PDB entry 9O8U | electron microscopy, 2.80 A resolution | chains A and B of the 6 polymer chains in the assembly

[Chain A]
Protein: 1-methyl alkyl succinate synthase subunit MasD
Organism: Azoarcus sp. HxN1
Reference sequence: A9J4K4 (A9J4K4_9RHOO); residues 1-839 here = UniProt positions 1-839
Chain sequence (858 residues; each row starts with the number of its first residue; numbers below 1 keep their minus sign (Met-11 is residue -11)):
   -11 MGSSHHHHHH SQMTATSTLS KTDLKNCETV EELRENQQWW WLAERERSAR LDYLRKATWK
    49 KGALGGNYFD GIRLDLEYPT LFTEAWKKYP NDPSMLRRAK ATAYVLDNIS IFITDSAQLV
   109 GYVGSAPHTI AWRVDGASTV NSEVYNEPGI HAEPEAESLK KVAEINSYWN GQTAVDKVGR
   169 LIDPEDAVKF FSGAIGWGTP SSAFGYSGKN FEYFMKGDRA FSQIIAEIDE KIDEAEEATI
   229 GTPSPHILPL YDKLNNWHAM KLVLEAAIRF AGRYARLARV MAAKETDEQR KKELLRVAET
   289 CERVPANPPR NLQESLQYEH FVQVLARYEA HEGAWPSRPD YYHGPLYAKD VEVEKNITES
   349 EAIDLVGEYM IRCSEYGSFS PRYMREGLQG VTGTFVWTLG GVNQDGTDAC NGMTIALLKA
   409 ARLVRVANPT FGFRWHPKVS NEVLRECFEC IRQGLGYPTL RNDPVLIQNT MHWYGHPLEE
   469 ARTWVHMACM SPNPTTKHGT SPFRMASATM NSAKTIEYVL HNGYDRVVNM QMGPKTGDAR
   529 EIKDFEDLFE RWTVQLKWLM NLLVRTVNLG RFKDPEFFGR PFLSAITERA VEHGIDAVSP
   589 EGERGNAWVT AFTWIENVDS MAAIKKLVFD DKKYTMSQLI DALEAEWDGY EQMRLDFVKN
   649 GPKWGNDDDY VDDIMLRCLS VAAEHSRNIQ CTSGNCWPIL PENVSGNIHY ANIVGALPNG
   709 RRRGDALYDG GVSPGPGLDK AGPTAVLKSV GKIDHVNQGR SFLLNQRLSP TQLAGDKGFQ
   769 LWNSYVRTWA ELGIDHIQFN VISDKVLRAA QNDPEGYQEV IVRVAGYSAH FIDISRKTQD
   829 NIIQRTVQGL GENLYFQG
Not modelled in the structure: -11 to 14, 840-846
Construct notes: initiating methionine (-11); expression tag (-10 to 0, 840-846)
Small-molecule neighbours: fumaric acid (FUM): Trp185, Tyr194, Met475, Ala476, Cys477, Met478, Ser479, Arg492, Ala494, Thr497, Trp596, Thr598, Leu688, Glu690
From the paper describing this entry:
  - conformationally variable residues (helix shift, loop rearrangement, side-chain flip): Lys48 to Phe57, Arg168 to Ser189
  - binding site for fumaric acid: Tyr194, Arg492, Thr598, Glu690
  - catalytic residues: Cys477 (proposed by the authors, not directly observed)
  - binding site for 2,3-dihydroxy-1,4-dithiobutane: Trp185

[Chain B]
Protein: MasB protein
Organism: Azoarcus sp. HxN1
Reference sequence: A9J4K0 (A9J4K0_9RHOO); residue numbers follow UniProt; this construct covers 1-120
Chain sequence (120 residues; row label = number of the first residue in the row):
     1 MSRRDEWKKL QEEMTRDGGE IKSLETVPEQ ACGICLNFTD NAYGSDGRGS CNVLKAGSNI
    61 SLPDVIITRS GENGYITFFN SDAKYCPNFE RMKLIDTDGH ECADPISRRV QRQLSSIKKS
Not modelled in the structure: 1, 120
Bound ions: 4Fe-4S cluster Fe: Cys32, Cys35, Cys51, Cys86
Small-molecule neighbours: 4Fe-4S cluster (SF4): Cys32, Cys35, Asn37, Phe38, Cys51, Leu54, Ile60, Tyr75, Thr77, Ala83, Cys86, Asn88, Phe89
From the paper describing this entry:
  - 4Fe-4S cluster coordination: Cys32, Cys35, Cys51, Cys86

[Chain A / chain B interface]
Residue-residue contacts (76; chain A residue first):
  Leu52(A) - Gly99(B)
  Leu52(A) - His100(B)
  Gly53(A) - His100(B)
  Gly54(A) - Gly99(B)  hydrogen bond (backbone-backbone)
  Asn55(A) - Gly99(B)
  Thr127(A) - Asp46(B)
  Ser130(A) - Asp46(B)
  Glu131(A) - Gly44(B)
  Glu131(A) - Ser45(B)  hydrogen bond (side chain-backbone)
  Glu131(A) - Asp46(B)
  Tyr133(A) - Leu24(B)  hydrophobic
  Tyr133(A) - Arg112(B)  hydrogen bond (backbone-side chain)
  Tyr133(A) - Gln113(B)
  Asn134(A) - Leu24(B)
  Asn134(A) - Ser45(B)  hydrogen bond (side chain-backbone)
  Asn134(A) - Asp46(B)  hydrogen bond (side chain-backbone)
  Asn134(A) - Arg112(B)  hydrogen bond (backbone-backbone)
  Asn134(A) - Gln113(B)  hydrogen bond
  Pro136(A) - Arg112(B)
  Leu147(A) - Arg112(B)
  Asn158(A) - Asp17(B)  hydrogen bond
  Asn158(A) - Ile21(B)
  Gly167(A) - Gln11(B)  hydrogen bond (backbone-side chain)
  Arg168(A) - Gln11(B)
  Asp171(A) - Arg3(B)  salt bridge
  Pro172(A) - Arg4(B)
  Pro172(A) - Trp7(B)  hydrophobic
  Pro172(A) - Lys8(B)
  Pro172(A) - Gln11(B)
  Glu173(A) - Arg3(B)  salt bridge
  Glu173(A) - Trp7(B)
  Val176(A) - Trp7(B)  hydrophobic
  Val176(A) - Met14(B)  hydrophobic
  Lys177(A) - Trp7(B)
  Phe179(A) - Tyr43(B)
  Phe179(A) - Arg48(B)  hydrogen bond (backbone-side chain)
  Ser180(A) - Asn41(B)  hydrogen bond (backbone-side chain)
  Ser180(A) - Arg48(B)
  Gly181(A) - Tyr43(B)
  Gly186(A) - Tyr43(B)  hydrogen bond (backbone-side chain)
  Thr187(A) - Tyr43(B)  hydrogen bond
  Arg370(A) - Asn41(B)  hydrogen bond (side chain-backbone)
  Arg370(A) - Ala42(B)
  Arg370(A) - Tyr43(B)
  Arg370(A) - Gly44(B)
  Arg370(A) - Ser45(B)  hydrogen bond
  Arg370(A) - Ala103(B)
  Arg370(A) - Val110(B)
  Tyr371(A) - Tyr43(B)  hydrogen bond (backbone-backbone)
  Glu374(A) - Cys102(B)
  Glu374(A) - Ala103(B)  hydrogen bond (side chain-backbone)
  Gln377(A) - Cys102(B)
  Val515(A) - Thr39(B)
  Val515(A) - Ser50(B)
  Val516(A) - Ser50(B)
  Asn517(A) - Thr39(B)
  Asn517(A) - Ser50(B)  hydrogen bond
  Asn517(A) - Cys51(B)
  Asn517(A) - Asn52(B)
  Asn517(A) - Asn73(B)
  Asn517(A) - Gly74(B)  hydrogen bond (backbone-backbone)
  Met518(A) - Trp7(B)  hydrophobic
  Met518(A) - Asn73(B)
  Gln519(A) - Glu72(B)
  Gln519(A) - Asn73(B)
  Lys523(A) - Glu72(B)  salt bridge
  Ile696(A) - Cys102(B)  hydrophobic
  His697(A) - Ala42(B)
  Asn700(A) - Ala103(B)
  Asn700(A) - Asp104(B)
  Ile701(A) - Ala42(B)  hydrophobic
  Ile701(A) - Pro105(B)  hydrophobic
  Ser823(A) - His100(B)
  Ser823(A) - Glu101(B)
  Ser823(A) - Cys102(B)
  Lys825(A) - Glu101(B)
Interface residues without a listed pair, chain A (48 interface residues in all): Ser126, Glu135, Asn154, Ser155, Ala175, Arg373, Tyr512, Arg824
Interface residues without a listed pair, chain B (41 interface residues in all): Leu10, Gly18, Lys22, Glu25, Asp40, Gly47, Phe79, Gln111
Interface features reported in the paper:
  - interface residues, chain B: Asp40(B)

[Summary]
The interface between chain A and chain B involves 48 residues on one side and 41 on the other; the contacts
include 19 hydrogen bonds and 3 salt bridges. Polar contacts include Asp171(A)-Arg3(B), Glu173(A)-Arg3(B) and
Lys523(A)-Glu72(B). The paper reports the catalytic residue Cys477(A); a binding site for fumaric acid at
Tyr194(A), Arg492(A) and Thr598(A) among others.
Chain A is 1-methyl alkyl succinate synthase subunit MasD and chain B is MasB protein, both from Azoarcus sp.
HxN1; the structure, (1-methylalkyl)succinate synthase alpha-beta-gamma-delta complex with bound fumarate, was
determined by electron microscopy.
